9HZE - chains C and D of the 24 polymer chains in the assembly; structure by electron microscopy, 3.23 A resolution.

[Chain C (and D)]
Name: DUF4183 domain-containing protein
Source organism: Bacillus thuringiensis serovar kurstaki
Notes: chain D of this document is another copy of the same molecule, construct and numbering; everything in this record applies to it too
UniProtKB: A0AAX0C6N4 (A0AAX0C6N4_BACTK); numbering as in UniProt (aligned over 1-96)
Chain sequence (96 residues; each row starts with the number of its first residue):
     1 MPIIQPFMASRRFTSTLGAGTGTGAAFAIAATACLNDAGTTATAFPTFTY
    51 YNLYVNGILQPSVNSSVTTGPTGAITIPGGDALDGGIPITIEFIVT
Disordered / not traced: 1
Reported in the primary citation:
  - self-association interface (contacts with another copy of this molecule); pairs are residue here / residue on that copy: Arg11-Asp84 (salt bridge), Pro2, Ile3, Ile4, Leu83

[Chain C / chain D interface]
Residue-residue contacts (8; chain C residue first):
  Ile4(C) - Thr14(D)
  Phe7(C) - Asn56(D)  hydrogen bond (backbone-side chain)
  Phe7(C) - Asp84(D)
  Phe7(C) - Gly86(D)
  Phe7(C) - Ile87(D)  hydrophobic
  Phe7(C) - Pro88(D)
  Arg11(C) - Asp84(D)  salt bridge
  Thr96(C) - Asn56(D)  hydrogen bond (backbone-side chain)
Other interface residues (no listed pair), chain C (8 interface residues in all): Gln5, Pro6, Thr47, Val95
Other interface residues (no listed pair), chain D (7 interface residues in all): Ala82
The authors on this interface:
  - specific contacts: Arg11(C)-Asp84(D) (salt bridge)
  - interface residues, chain C: Ile4(C)

[In short]
8 residues of chain C and 7 residues of chain D are in contact, with 2 hydrogen bonds and 1 salt bridge. Polar
contacts include Arg11(C)-Asp84(D), Phe7(C)-Asn56(D) and Thr96(C)-Asn56(D). The paper describes a salt bridge
between Arg11(C) and Asp84(D). The paper reports the interface residue Ile4(C); a self-association interface
involving Pro2(C), Ile3(C) and Ile4(C) among others.
Chain C and chain D are both DUF4183 domain-containing protein (Bacillus thuringiensis serovar kurstaki); the
structure, CryoEM structure of F-ENA fibers on the spores of Bacillus thuringiensis serovar kurstaki, was
determined by electron microscopy (same publication as 9N0B and 9I65).
